Entry 6X14 (electron microscopy, 3.71 A resolution); this record covers chains A and B of the 3 polymer chains in the assembly.

== Chain A (and B) ==
Molecule: Glutamate transporter homologue GltPh
Organism: Pyrococcus horikoshii
Notes: chain B of this document is another copy of the same molecule, construct and numbering; everything in this record applies to it too
Amino-acid sequence (422 residues; each row starts with the number of its first residue):
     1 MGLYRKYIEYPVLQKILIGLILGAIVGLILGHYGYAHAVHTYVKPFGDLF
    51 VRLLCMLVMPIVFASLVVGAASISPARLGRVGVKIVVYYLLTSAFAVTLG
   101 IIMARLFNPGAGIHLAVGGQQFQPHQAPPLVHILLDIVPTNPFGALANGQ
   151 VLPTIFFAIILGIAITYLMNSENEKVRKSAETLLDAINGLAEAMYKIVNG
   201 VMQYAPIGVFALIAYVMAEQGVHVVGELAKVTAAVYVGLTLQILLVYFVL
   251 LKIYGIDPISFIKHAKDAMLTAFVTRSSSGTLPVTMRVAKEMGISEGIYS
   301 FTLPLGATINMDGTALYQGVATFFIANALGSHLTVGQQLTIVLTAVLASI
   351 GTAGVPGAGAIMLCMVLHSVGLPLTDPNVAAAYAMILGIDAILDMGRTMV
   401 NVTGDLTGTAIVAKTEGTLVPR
Disordered / not traced: 1-3, 417-422
Modified positions: Met1 (N-formylmethionine; FME)
Ligand contacts:
  - 6OU ([(2R)-1-[2-azanylethoxy(oxidanyl)phosphoryl]oxy-3-hexadecanoyloxy-propan-2-yl] (Z)-octadec-9-enoate), molecule 1: Tyr4, Tyr7, Ile8, Leu53, Lys196, Ile197, Asn199, Gly200, Val201, Gln203, Tyr204, Ile207
  - 6OU, molecule 2: Leu66, Gly69, Ala70, Ile73, Leu78, Val86, Ile159, Leu305, Thr308, Ile309, Ile350, Ala353
  - 6OU, molecule 3: Ile160, Ile163, Tyr167
  - 7O9 ((2S,3S)-2-azanyl-3-[[3-[[4-(trifluoromethyl)phenyl]carbonylamino]phenyl]methoxy]butanedioic acid): Leu13, Ile16, Phe50, Leu54, Met202, Ala205, Val209, Arg276, Ser277, Ser278, Met311, Thr314, Pro356, Ala358, Gly359, Ala360, Tyr383, Leu387, Asp394, Arg397, Thr398, Asn401
What the authors report for this chain:
  - binding site for 7O9: Asp394, Arg397

== Interface between chain A and chain B ==
Pairs across the interface (42):
  Pro45(A) with Val131(B), hydrophobic; Leu135(B)
  Asp48(A) with Leu135(B)
  Leu49(A) with Leu135(B), hydrophobic; Val138(B), hydrophobic
  Arg52(A) with Leu135(B), hydrogen bond (side chain-backbone); Asp136(B), salt bridge; Val138(B); Pro139(B); Thr140(B)
  Leu53(A) with Val138(B), hydrophobic
  Cys55(A) with Thr140(B)
  Met56(A) with Val138(B), hydrophobic; Pro139(B); Thr140(B), hydrogen bond (backbone-backbone); Pro142(B)
  Met59(A) with Asn141(B)
  Pro60(A) with Pro142(B), hydrophobic
  Leu146(A) with Asn141(B); Phe143(B)
  Ala147(A) with Gly144(B); Ala147(B), hydrophobic
  Asn148(A) with Asn141(B), hydrogen bond (backbone-side chain)
  Asp185(A) with Ser179(B); Thr182(B)
  Ala186(A) with Leu183(B)
  Asn188(A) with Lys175(B); Ser179(B), hydrogen bond
  Gly189(A) with Leu168(B); Ser179(B); Leu183(B)
  Leu190(A) with Leu183(B)
  Glu192(A) with Leu168(B); Val176(B)
  Ala193(A) with Leu161(B), hydrophobic; Ala164(B); Leu168(B)
  Met194(A) with Phe157(B), hydrophobic
  Lys196(A) with Leu168(B)
  Ile197(A) with Ile160(B); Ala164(B), hydrophobic
  Thr375(A) with Thr140(B)
Also at the interface, not in a pair above, chain A (24 interface residues in all): Gly149
Also at the interface, not in a pair above, chain B (26 interface residues in all): His132, Phe156, Tyr167, Lys178, Ala180

== In short ==
24 residues of chain A face 26 of chain B across their interface; the contacts include 4 hydrogen bonds and 1
salt bridge. Among the polar pairs are Arg52(A)-Asp136(B), Arg52(A)-Leu135(B) and Asn148(A)-Asn141(B). Bound
to chain A: compound 7O9 and 3 copies of compound 6OU. The paper reports a binding site for 7O9 at Asp394(A)
and Arg397(A).
Both chains are Glutamate transporter homologue GltPh (Pyrococcus horikoshii). Entry 6X14 (Inward-facing state
of the glutamate transporter homologue GltPh in complex with TFB-TBOA) was determined by electron microscopy
together with 6X12, 6X13, 6X15, 6X16 and 6X17 from the same study.
